PDB entry 2A32 | X-ray diffraction, 1.50 A resolution | chain A

[Chain A]
Name: Trypsin
From: Sus scrofa
Notes: EC 3.4.21.4
UniProt: P00761 (TRYP_PIG); the construct lacks a stretch of the UniProt sequence and is renumbered around it, so the offset changes along the chain: 16-34 = UniProt 9-27; 37-67 = UniProt 28-58; 69-125 = UniProt 59-115; 127-130 = UniProt 116-119; 5 more segments
Sequence (223 residues; each row starts with the number of its first residue; note: 10 numbers in that range are skipped by the numbering (no residue carries them; nothing is unmodelled there)):
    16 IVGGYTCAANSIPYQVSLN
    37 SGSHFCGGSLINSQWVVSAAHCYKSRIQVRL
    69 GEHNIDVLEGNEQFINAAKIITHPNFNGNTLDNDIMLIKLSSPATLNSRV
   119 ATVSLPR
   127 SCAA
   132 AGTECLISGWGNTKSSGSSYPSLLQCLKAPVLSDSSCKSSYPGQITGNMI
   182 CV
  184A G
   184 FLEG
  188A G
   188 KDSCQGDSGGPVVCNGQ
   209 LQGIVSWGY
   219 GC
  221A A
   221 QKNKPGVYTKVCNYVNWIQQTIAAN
Cystine bridges: Cys22-Cys157, Cys42-Cys58, Cys128-Cys232, Cys136-Cys201, Cys168-Cys182, Cys191-Cys220
Covalent attachments: phenyl boronic acid (PBC) linked to His57, Ser164, Ser167, Ser195; borate ion (BO4) linked to Ser164, Ser167
Metal / ion sites: Ca2+: Glu70, Asn72, Val75, Glu77, Glu80; Na+ near Glu80 (its only coordinating residue here)
Ligand contacts:
  - 3-cyclohexyl-1-propylsulfonic acid (CXS): Ala130, Ala132, Gly133, Thr134
  - phenyl boronic acid (PBC): Phe41, Cys42, Cys58, Gln192, Gly193, Ser214, Trp215
  - guanidine-3-propanol (PG3): Asp189, Ser190, Cys191, Gln192, Val213, Ser214, Trp215, Gly216, Gly219, Cys220, Lys224, Pro225, Gly226, Tyr228

[Summary]
Chain A binds guanidine-3-propanol and 3-cyclohexyl-1-propylsulfonic acid. Phenyl boronic acid is covalently
linked to Ser195. The Ca2+ site is built by Glu70, Asn72, Val75, Glu77 and Glu80.
Chain A is Trypsin (Sus scrofa); the structure, Trypsin in complex with benzene boronic acid, was determined
by X-ray diffraction, deposited together with 2A31.
